PDB entry 5LYJ | X-ray diffraction, 2.40 A resolution | chains A and F of the 6 polymer chains in the assembly

# Chain A
Molecule: Tubulin alpha-1B chain
Organism: Bos taurus
Reference sequence: P81947 (TBA1B_BOVIN); numbering as in UniProt (aligned over 1-451)
Sequence (451 residues; each row starts with the number of its first residue):
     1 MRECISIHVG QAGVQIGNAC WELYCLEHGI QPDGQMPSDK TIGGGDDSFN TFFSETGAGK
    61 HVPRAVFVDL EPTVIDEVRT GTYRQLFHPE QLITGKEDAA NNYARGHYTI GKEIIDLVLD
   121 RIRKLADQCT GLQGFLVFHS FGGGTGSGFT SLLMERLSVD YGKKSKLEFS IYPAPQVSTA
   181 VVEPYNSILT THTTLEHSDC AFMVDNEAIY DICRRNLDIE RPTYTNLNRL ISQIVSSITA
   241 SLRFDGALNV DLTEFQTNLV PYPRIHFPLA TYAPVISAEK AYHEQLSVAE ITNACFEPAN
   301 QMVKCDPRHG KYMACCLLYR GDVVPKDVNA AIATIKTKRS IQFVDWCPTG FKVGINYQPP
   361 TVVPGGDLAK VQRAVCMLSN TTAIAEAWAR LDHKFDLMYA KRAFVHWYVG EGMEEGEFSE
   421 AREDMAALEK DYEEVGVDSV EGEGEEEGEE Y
Disordered / not traced: 440-451
Ion coordination: Ca2+: Asp39, Thr41, Gly44, Glu55
Small-molecule neighbours:
  - Combretastatin A4 (7BA): Thr179, Ala180, Val181
  - GTP: Gly10, Gln11, Ala12, Gln15, Ile16, Asp69, Glu71, Asp98, Ala99, Ala100, Asn101, Ser140, Gly142, Gly143, Gly144, Thr145, Gly146, Ile171, Pro173, Val177, Ser178, Thr179, Glu183, Asn206, Tyr224, Leu227, Asn228, Ile231

# Chain F
Molecule: Tubulin-tyrosine ligase
Organism: Gallus gallus
Reference sequence: E1BQ43 (E1BQ43_CHICK); residues 1-378 here = UniProt positions 1-378
Sequence (384 residues; numbered 1 to 384; the number before each row is that of its first residue):
     1 MYTFVVRDEN SSVYAEVSRL LLATGQWKRL RKDNPRFNLM LGERNRLPFG RLGHEPGLVQ
    61 LVNYYRGADK LCRKASLVKL IKTSPELSES CTWFPESYVI YPTNLKTPVA PAQNGIRHLI
   121 NNTRTDEREV FLAAYNRRRE GREGNVWIAK SSAGAKGEGI LISSEASELL DFIDEQGQVH
   181 VIQKYLEKPL LLEPGHRKFD IRSWVLVDHL YNIYLYREGV LRTSSEPYNS ANFQDKTCHL
   241 TNHCIQKEYS KNYGRYEEGN EMFFEEFNQY LMDALNTTLE NSILLQIKHI IRSCLMCIEP
   301 AISTKHLHYQ SFQLFGFDFM VDEELKVWLI EVNGAPACAQ KLYAELCQGI VDVAISSVFP
   361 LADTGQKTSQ PTSIFIKLHH HHHH
Disordered / not traced: 103-124, 156-161, 232-234, 247-255, 363-371, 382-384
Differences from the reference sequence: expression tag (379-384)
Small-molecule neighbours: AMP-PCP (ACP; phosphomethylphosphonic acid adenylate ester): Lys74, Ile148, Lys150, Gln183, Lys184, Tyr185, Leu186, Lys198, Asp200, Arg202, Arg222, His239, Leu240, Thr241, Asn242, Asp318, Met320, Ile330, Glu331, Asn333

# Chain A / chain F interface
Contacting residue pairs (22; chain A residue first):
  Gln176(A) with Pro56(F)
  Glu207(A) with Gly53(F); His54(F), salt bridge
  Glu297(A) with His306(F), salt bridge
  Pro298(A) with Leu307(F), hydrophobic
  Lys304(A) with His54(F); His308(F)
  Cys305(A) with His308(F)
  Asp306(A) with Arg66(F)
  Arg308(A) with Pro300(F), hydrogen bond (side chain-backbone); Ala301(F); Ile302(F); Ser303(F), hydrogen bond (side chain-backbone)
  His309(A) with Arg66(F), hydrogen bond (side chain-backbone); Gly67(F); Ala301(F), hydrogen bond (side chain-backbone)
  Glu386(A) with Gly50(F); Arg66(F), salt bridge
  Arg390(A) with Gly50(F); His54(F)
  His393(A) with Arg51(F)
  Glu433(A) with Arg46(F), salt bridge
Interface residues without a listed pair, chain A (15 interface residues in all): Pro175, Ser340

# Summary
The chain A/chain F interface involves 15 residues from each chain; the contacts include 4 hydrogen bonds and
4 salt bridges. Among the polar pairs are Glu207(A)-His54(F), Glu297(A)-His306(F) and Glu386(A)-Arg66(F).
Ligands of chain A: GTP and Combretastatin A4. Bound to chain F: AMP-PCP.
Here chain A is Tubulin alpha-1B chain (Bos taurus) and chain F is Tubulin-tyrosine ligase (Gallus gallus).
Entry 5LYJ (Tubulin-Combretastatin A4 complex) was determined by X-ray diffraction.
